6ZI5 - chains C and H of the 4 polymer chains in the assembly; structure by X-ray diffraction, 2.80 A resolution.

== Chain C ==
Name: Photosynthetic reaction center cytochrome c subunit
Source organism: Blastochloris viridis
UniProt: P07173 (CYCR_BLAVI); residues 1-336 here correspond to UniProt positions 21-356 (UniProt number = residue number + 20)
Sequence (336 residues; each row starts with the number of its first residue):
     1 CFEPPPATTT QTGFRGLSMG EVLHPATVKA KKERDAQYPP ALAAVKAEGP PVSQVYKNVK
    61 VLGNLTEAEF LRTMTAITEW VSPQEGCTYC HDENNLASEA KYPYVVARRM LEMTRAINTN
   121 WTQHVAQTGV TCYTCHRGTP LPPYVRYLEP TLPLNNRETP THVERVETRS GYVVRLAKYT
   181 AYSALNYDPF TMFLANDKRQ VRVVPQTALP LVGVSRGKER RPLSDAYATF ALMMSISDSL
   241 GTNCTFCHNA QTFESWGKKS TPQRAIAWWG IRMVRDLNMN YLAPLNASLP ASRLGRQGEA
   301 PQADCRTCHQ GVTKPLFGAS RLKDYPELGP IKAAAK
Disordered / not traced: 333-336
Covalently attached groups: diacyl glycerol (DGA) linked to Cys1; heme c (HEC) linked to Cys87, Cys90, Cys132, Cys135, Cys244, Cys247, Cys305, Cys308
Metal / ion sites: heme c Fe (4 sites), coordinated by Met74, His91, Met110, His124, His136, Met233, His248, His309
Ligand contacts:
  - heme c (HEC), molecule 1: Tyr56, Lys57, Asn58, Val59, Lys60, Val61, Leu62, Phe70, Leu71, Met74, Thr75, Ile77, Thr78, Val81, Ser82, Gly86, His91, Leu96, Ala97, Tyr104, Ala107, Arg108
  - heme c (HEC), molecule 2: Ile77, Val81, Tyr89, Tyr102, Pro103, Val106, Ala107, Met110, Leu111, Met113, Thr114, Ile117, Val130, Thr131, His136, Pro140, Leu141, Pro142, Val145, Leu277, Leu282, Leu289, Arg293, Pro301, Gln302, Thr307
  - heme c (HEC), molecule 3: Ile117, His124, Val125, Ala126, Thr128, Gly129, Val130, Ile236, Leu240, Phe246, Gln263, Ile266, Ala267, Gly270, Ile271, Met273, Val274, Leu277, Asp304, His309, Thr313, Lys314, Pro315
  - heme c (HEC), molecule 4: Gln200, Val201, Arg202, Val203, Val204, Gln206, Phe230, Met233, Met234, Ile236, Ser237, Leu240, Thr242, Asn243, Phe246, His248, Phe253, Glu254, Trp256, Gln263, Arg264, Ala267, Trp268, Ile271, Arg272

== Chain H ==
Name: Reaction center protein H chain
Source organism: Blastochloris viridis
UniProt: P06008 (RCEH_BLAVI); residue numbers follow UniProt; this construct covers 1-258
Sequence (258 residues; row label = number of the first residue in the row):
     1 MYHGALAQHL DIAQLVWYAQ WLVIWTVVLL YLRREDRREG YPLVEPLGLV KLAPEDGQVY
    61 ELPYPKTFVL PHGGTVTVPR RRPETRELKL AQTDGFEGAP LQPTGNPLVD AVGPASYAER
   121 AEVVDATVDG KAKIVPLRVA TDFSIAEGDV DPRGLPVVAA DGVEAGTVTD LWVDRSEHYF
   181 RYLELSVAGS ARTALIPLGF CDVKKDKIVV TSILSEQFAN VPRLQSRDQI TLREEDKVSA
   241 YYAGGLLYAT PERAESLL
Modified / non-standard residues: Met1 (N-formylmethionine; FME)
Ligand contacts: heptane-1,2,3-triol (HTO): His3, Gly4, Ala5

== How chain C and chain H interact ==
Pairs across the interface (14; chain C residue first):
  Thr207(C) with Tyr2(H)
  Leu209(C) with Tyr2(H); His3(H); Ala5(H)
  Pro210(C) with Tyr2(H); His3(H), hydrogen bond (backbone-backbone)
  Leu211(C) with Met1(H); Tyr2(H), hydrophobic; His3(H)
  Val212(C) with Met1(H), hydrogen bond (backbone-backbone); Tyr2(H); His3(H)
  Ser215(C) with His3(H)
  Arg216(C) with His3(H), hydrogen bond
Interface residues without a listed pair, chain C (8 interface residues in all): Gly213
Interface residues without a listed pair, chain H (6 interface residues in all): Gly4, Asp11

== Overview ==
The interface between chain C and chain H involves 8 residues on one side and 6 on the other; the contacts
include 3 hydrogen bonds. Among the polar pairs are Arg216(C)-His3(H), Pro210(C)-His3(H) and
Val212(C)-Met1(H). Ligands of chain H: heptane-1,2,3-triol.
Chain C is Photosynthetic reaction center cytochrome c subunit and chain H is Reaction center protein H chain,
both from Blastochloris viridis; the structure, Ultrafast Structural Response to Charge Redistribution Within
a Photosynthetic Reaction Centre - 300 ps (a) structure, was determined by X-ray diffraction (same publication
as 6ZHW, 6ZI4, 6ZI6, 6ZI9, 6ZIA and 6ZID).
